PDB entry 8S0L | X-ray diffraction, 1.80 A resolution | chains A and B

[Chain A]
Molecule: Transmembrane protease serine 2
From: Homo sapiens
Notes: EC 3.4.21.122
Reference sequence: O15393 (TMPS2_HUMAN); residues 107-492 here = UniProt positions 107-492
Chain sequence (395 residues; numbered 107 to 501; the number before each row is that of its first residue):
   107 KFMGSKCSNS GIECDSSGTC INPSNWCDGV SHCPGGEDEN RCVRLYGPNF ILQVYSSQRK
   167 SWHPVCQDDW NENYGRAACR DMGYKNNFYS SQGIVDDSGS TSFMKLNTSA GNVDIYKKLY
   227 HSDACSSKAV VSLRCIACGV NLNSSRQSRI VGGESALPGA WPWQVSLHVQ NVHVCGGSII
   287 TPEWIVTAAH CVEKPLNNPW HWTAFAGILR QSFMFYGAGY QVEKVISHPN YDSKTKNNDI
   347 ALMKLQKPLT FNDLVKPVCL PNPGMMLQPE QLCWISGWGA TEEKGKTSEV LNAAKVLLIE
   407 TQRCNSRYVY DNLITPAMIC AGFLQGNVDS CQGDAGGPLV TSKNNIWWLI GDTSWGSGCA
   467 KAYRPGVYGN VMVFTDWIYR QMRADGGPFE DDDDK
Disordered / not traced: 107-116, 250-255, 492-501
Sequence notes: engineered mutation Ala441 (Ser in O15393); expression tag (493-501)
Disulfide bonds: Cys120-Cys139, Cys133-Cys148, Cys172-Cys231, Cys185-Cys241, Cys244-Cys365, Cys281-Cys297, Cys410-Cys426, Cys437-Cys465
Covalently attached groups: N-acetylglucosamine (NAG) linked to Asn213
Ion coordination: Ca2+: Asn131, Asp134, Val136, Asp144, Glu145
Reported in the primary citation:
  - Ca2+ coordination: Asn131, Asp134
  - contacts within the chain: Ile256-Asp440
  - conformationally variable residues (loop rearrangement, order/disorder transition, side-chain flip): Ile256 to Gly258, Gln431 to Asp440, Gly462 to Lys467
  - catalytic residues: His296, Asp345 (citing earlier work)
  - specificity-determining residues: Asp417, Tyr469 (by similarity / conservation)

[Chain B]
Molecule: Nanobody A07
From: Vicugna pacos
Notes: antibody fragment or engineered binder
Chain sequence (150 residues; row label = number of the first residue in the row; numbers below 1 keep their minus sign (Met-12 is residue -12)):
   -12 MGSSHHHHHH SSGGGQVQLV ESGGGLVQPG GSLRLSCTSS GSPLEHYDII WFRQAPGRER
    48 EGVSSITTSG GHTNYADSVK DRFTISRDNA KNVVYLQMNS LKPEDTAVYY CAGRVGGRRN
   108 WIVPLDGYDN AYWGQGTQVT VSSGGGSCSA
Disordered / not traced: -12 to 1, 132-137

[How chain A and chain B interact]
Pairs across the interface (59):
  Val275(A) with Trp108(B), hydrophobic
  Gln276(A) with Trp108(B)
  Val278(A) with Asn107(B)
  His279(A) with Asn107(B), hydrogen bond (backbone-side chain)
  Val280(A) with Arg106(B); Asn107(B), hydrogen bond (backbone-backbone); Trp108(B), hydrophobic
  Cys281(A) with Arg106(B)
  His296(A) with Gly104(B); Arg105(B), hydrogen bond (side chain-backbone); Arg106(B), hydrogen bond (backbone-side chain)
  Cys297(A) with Arg106(B), hydrogen bond (backbone-side chain)
  Glu299(A) with Arg101(B), salt bridge
  Lys300(A) with Asp113(B)
  Leu302(A) with Arg106(B)
  Asp338(A) with Asn117(B), hydrogen bond
  Ser339(A) with Arg101(B); Asn117(B), hydrogen bond
  Lys340(A) with Arg101(B); Val102(B), hydrogen bond (backbone-backbone); Asn117(B); Ala118(B); Tyr119(B)
  Thr341(A) with Val102(B); Tyr119(B)
  Lys342(A) with Val102(B), hydrogen bond (side chain-backbone); Gly104(B)
  Glu389(A) with Ser56(B)
  Lys390(A) with Ser56(B); Gly57(B); Gly58(B)
  Thr393(A) with Asn107(B), hydrogen bond
  Tyr416(A) with His33(B)
  Asp417(A) with Gly2(B), hydrogen bond (backbone-backbone)
  Leu419(A) with His33(B); Tyr34(B)
  Asp435(A) with Arg105(B), salt bridge
  Ser436(A) with Arg105(B), hydrogen bond
  Cys437(A) with Arg105(B)
  Gln438(A) with His59(B), hydrogen bond; Arg105(B); Arg106(B), hydrogen bond (side chain-backbone); Asn107(B)
  Gly439(A) with Arg105(B), hydrogen bond (backbone-side chain)
  Ala441(A) with Arg105(B); Arg106(B)
  Ser460(A) with Gly104(B); Arg105(B), hydrogen bond (backbone-backbone)
  Trp461(A) with Val102(B), hydrophobic; Gly103(B); Arg105(B)
  Gly462(A) with Arg105(B), hydrogen bond (backbone-side chain)
  Ser463(A) with Glu32(B); His33(B), hydrogen bond; Thr55(B), hydrogen bond
  Gly464(A) with Arg105(B), hydrogen bond (backbone-side chain)
  Arg470(A) with Glu32(B), salt bridge; His33(B)
  Gly472(A) with Arg105(B)
Interface residues without a listed pair, chain A (42 interface residues in all): Pro301, Gly385, Ala386, Val415, Asp440, Thr459, Cys465
Interface residues without a listed pair, chain B (26 interface residues in all): Gly28, Ser29, Thr54, Gly100, Pro111
Interface features reported in the paper:
  - epitope / paratope residues, chain A: His296(A), Cys297(A), Lys342(A), Asp435(A), Ser436(A), Gln438(A), Gly439(A), Ser463(A), Gly464(A), Arg470(A)

[In short]
The interface between chain A and chain B involves 42 residues on one side and 26 on the other, with 20
hydrogen bonds and 3 salt bridges. Polar contacts include Glu299(A)-Arg101(B), Asp435(A)-Arg105(B) and
Arg470(A)-Glu32(B). Covalently linked N-acetylglucosamine: at Asn213(A). From the paper: catalytic residues
His296(A) and Asp345(A); epitope/paratope residues His296(A), Cys297(A) and Lys342(A) among others.
Chain A is Transmembrane protease serine 2 (Homo sapiens) and chain B is Nanobody A07 (Vicugna pacos); the
structure, Crystal structure of the TMPRSS2 zymogen in complex with the nanobody A07, was determined by X-ray
diffraction, deposited together with 8S0M and 8S0N.
